4UPH - chains A and C; structure by X-ray diffraction, 2.50 A resolution.

== Chain A (and C) ==
Name: Sulfatase (sulfuric ester hydrolase) protein
From: Agrobacterium radiobacter K84
Notes: chain C of this document is another copy of the same molecule, construct and numbering; everything in this record applies to it too
UniProtKB: B9JE48 (B9JE48_AGRRK); residue numbers follow UniProt; this construct covers 1-173, 175-518
Sequence (547 residues; each row starts with the number of its first residue; note: 1 number in that range is skipped by the numbering (no residue carries it; nothing is unmodelled there); numbers below 1 keep their minus sign (Met-28 is residue -28)):
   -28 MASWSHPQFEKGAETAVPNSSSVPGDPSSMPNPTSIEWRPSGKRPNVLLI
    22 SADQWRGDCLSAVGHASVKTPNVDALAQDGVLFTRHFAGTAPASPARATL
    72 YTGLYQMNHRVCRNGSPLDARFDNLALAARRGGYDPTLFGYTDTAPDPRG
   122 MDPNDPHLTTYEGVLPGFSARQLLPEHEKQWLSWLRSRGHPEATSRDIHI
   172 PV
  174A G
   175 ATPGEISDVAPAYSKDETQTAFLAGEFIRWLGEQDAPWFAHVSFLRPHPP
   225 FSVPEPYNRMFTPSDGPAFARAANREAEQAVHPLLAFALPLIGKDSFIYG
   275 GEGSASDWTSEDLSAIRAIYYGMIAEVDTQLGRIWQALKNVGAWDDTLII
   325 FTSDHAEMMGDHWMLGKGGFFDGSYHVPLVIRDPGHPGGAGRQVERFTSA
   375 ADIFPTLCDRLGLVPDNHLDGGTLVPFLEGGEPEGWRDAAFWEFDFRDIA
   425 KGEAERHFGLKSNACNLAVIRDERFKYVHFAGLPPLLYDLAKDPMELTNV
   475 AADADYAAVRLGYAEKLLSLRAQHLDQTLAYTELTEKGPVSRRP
Unresolved in the structure: -28 to 14
Modified positions: Ala64 (3,3-dihydroxy l-alanine; DDZ)
Differences from the reference sequence: expression tag (-28 to 0)
Bound ions: Mg2+: Asp24, Ala64, Asp328, His329

== How chain A and chain C interact ==
Pairs across the interface - 121 pairs, chain A then chain C:
  Met78(A) - Leu499(C)  hydrophobic
  Arg81(A) - Leu499(C)
  Arg81(A) - Asp500(C)  hydrogen bond (side chain-backbone)
  Arg81(A) - Gln501(C)  hydrogen bond
  Arg81(A) - Ala504(C)
  Cys83(A) - Ala504(C)  hydrophobic
  Gly86(A) - Thr506(C)
  Gly86(A) - Glu507(C)
  Gly86(A) - Leu508(C)  hydrogen bond (backbone-backbone)
  Ser87(A) - Thr506(C)
  Pro88(A) - Leu503(C)
  Pro88(A) - Thr506(C)
  Pro88(A) - Leu508(C)  hydrophobic
  Asp90(A) - Leu503(C)
  Arg92(A) - Arg92(C)
  Ala116(A) - Leu508(C)  hydrophobic
  Pro117(A) - Leu508(C)
  Asp118(A) - Leu503(C)
  Pro119(A) - Leu503(C)
  Arg120(A) - Thr502(C)
  Arg120(A) - Leu503(C)
  Leu129(A) - Leu508(C)
  Leu129(A) - Thr509(C)
  Leu129(A) - Gly512(C)
  Leu129(A) - Pro513(C)
  Thr130(A) - Thr509(C)
  Thr130(A) - Glu510(C)
  Thr131(A) - Leu508(C)
  Arg421(A) - Gln501(C)  hydrogen bond
  Arg421(A) - Ala504(C)  hydrogen bond (side chain-backbone)
  Arg421(A) - Tyr505(C)
  Asp422(A) - Arg516(C)  hydrogen bond (backbone-side chain)
  Ile423(A) - Ala504(C)
  Ile423(A) - Tyr505(C)
  Ile423(A) - Glu507(C)  hydrogen bond (backbone-side chain)
  Ile423(A) - Val514(C)
  Ile423(A) - Arg516(C)  hydrogen bond (backbone-side chain)
  Ala424(A) - Glu507(C)  hydrogen bond (backbone-side chain)
  Gly426(A) - Arg516(C)
  Glu429(A) - Arg516(C)  salt bridge
  Ser436(A) - Tyr505(C)
  Ser436(A) - Arg516(C)  hydrogen bond
  Asn437(A) - Ala496(C)
  Asn437(A) - Gln497(C)  hydrogen bond
  Asn437(A) - Gln501(C)
  Asn437(A) - Tyr505(C)
  Ala438(A) - Gln497(C)
  Asn440(A) - Ala496(C)
  Tyr451(A) - Glu489(C)  hydrogen bond
  Tyr451(A) - Leu492(C)
  His453(A) - Glu489(C)  hydrogen bond (side chain-backbone)
  His453(A) - Leu492(C)
  His453(A) - Ser493(C)
  Ala455(A) - Ser493(C)  hydrogen bond (backbone-side chain)
  Ala455(A) - Ala496(C)  hydrophobic
  Pro459(A) - Glu489(C)
  Arg484(A) - Leu485(C)
  Arg484(A) - Glu489(C)  salt bridge
  Leu485(A) - Arg484(C)
  Leu485(A) - Leu485(C)  hydrophobic
  Ala488(A) - Leu492(C)
  Glu489(A) - Tyr451(C)  hydrogen bond
  Glu489(A) - His453(C)  hydrogen bond (backbone-side chain)
  Glu489(A) - Pro459(C)
  Glu489(A) - Arg484(C)  salt bridge
  Leu491(A) - Leu492(C)  hydrophobic
  Leu492(A) - Tyr451(C)
  Leu492(A) - His453(C)
  Leu492(A) - Ala488(C)
  Leu492(A) - Leu491(C)  hydrophobic
  Leu492(A) - Leu492(C)  hydrophobic
  Ser493(A) - His453(C)
  Ser493(A) - Ala455(C)  hydrogen bond (side chain-backbone)
  Ala496(A) - Asn437(C)
  Ala496(A) - Asn440(C)
  Ala496(A) - Ala455(C)  hydrophobic
  Gln497(A) - Asn437(C)  hydrogen bond (backbone-side chain)
  Gln497(A) - Ala438(C)
  Leu499(A) - Met78(C)  hydrophobic
  Leu499(A) - Arg81(C)
  Asp500(A) - Arg81(C)  hydrogen bond (backbone-side chain)
  Gln501(A) - Arg81(C)  hydrogen bond
  Gln501(A) - Arg421(C)  hydrogen bond
  Gln501(A) - Asn437(C)
  Thr502(A) - Arg120(C)
  Leu503(A) - Pro88(C)
  Leu503(A) - Asp90(C)
  Leu503(A) - Asp118(C)
  Leu503(A) - Pro119(C)
  Leu503(A) - Arg120(C)
  Ala504(A) - Arg81(C)
  Ala504(A) - Cys83(C)  hydrophobic
  Ala504(A) - Arg421(C)  hydrogen bond (backbone-side chain)
  Ala504(A) - Ile423(C)
  Tyr505(A) - Arg421(C)
  Tyr505(A) - Ile423(C)
  Tyr505(A) - Ser436(C)
  Tyr505(A) - Asn437(C)
  Thr506(A) - Gly86(C)
  Thr506(A) - Ser87(C)
  Thr506(A) - Pro88(C)
  Glu507(A) - Gly86(C)
  Glu507(A) - Ile423(C)  hydrogen bond (side chain-backbone)
  Glu507(A) - Ala424(C)  hydrogen bond (side chain-backbone)
  Leu508(A) - Gly86(C)  hydrogen bond (backbone-backbone)
  Leu508(A) - Pro88(C)  hydrophobic
  Leu508(A) - Ala116(C)  hydrophobic
  Leu508(A) - Pro117(C)
  Leu508(A) - Leu129(C)
  Leu508(A) - Thr131(C)
  Thr509(A) - Leu129(C)
  Thr509(A) - Thr130(C)
  Glu510(A) - Thr130(C)
  Gly512(A) - Leu129(C)
  Pro513(A) - Leu129(C)
  Val514(A) - Ile423(C)
  Arg516(A) - Asp422(C)  hydrogen bond (side chain-backbone)
  Arg516(A) - Ile423(C)  hydrogen bond (side chain-backbone)
  Arg516(A) - Gly426(C)
  Arg516(A) - Glu429(C)  salt bridge
  Arg516(A) - Ser436(C)  hydrogen bond
Other interface residues (no listed pair), chain A (63 interface residues in all): Asn85, Leu89, His128, Glu417, Phe454, Arg495, Ser515, Pro518
Other interface residues (no listed pair), chain C (63 interface residues in all): Asn85, Leu89, His128, Glu417, Lys435, Phe454, Arg495, Ser515

== Summary ==
The chain A/chain C interface involves 63 residues from each chain; the contacts include 28 hydrogen bonds and
4 salt bridges. Polar contacts include Glu429(A)-Arg516(C), Arg484(A)-Glu489(C) and Arg81(A)-Asp500(C).
Asp24(A), Ala64(A), Asp328(A) and His329(A) form the Mg2+ site.
Chain A and chain C are both Sulfatase (sulfuric ester hydrolase) protein (Agrobacterium radiobacter K84); the
structure, Crystal Structure of Phosphonate Monoester Hydrolase of Agrobacterium radiobacter, was determined
by X-ray diffraction, deposited together with 4UPK.
